Entry 6XCJ (X-ray diffraction, 2.80 A resolution); this record covers chains G and H of the 3 polymer chains in the assembly.

[Chain G]
Protein: Envelope Glycoprotein gp120
Source organism: Human immunodeficiency virus 1
Amino-acid sequence (357 residues; row label = number of the first residue in the row; note: 113 numbers in that range are skipped by the numbering (no residue carries them; nothing is unmodelled there); a row labelled like 56A-56Y holds insertion residues (56A, then the next letters in order)):
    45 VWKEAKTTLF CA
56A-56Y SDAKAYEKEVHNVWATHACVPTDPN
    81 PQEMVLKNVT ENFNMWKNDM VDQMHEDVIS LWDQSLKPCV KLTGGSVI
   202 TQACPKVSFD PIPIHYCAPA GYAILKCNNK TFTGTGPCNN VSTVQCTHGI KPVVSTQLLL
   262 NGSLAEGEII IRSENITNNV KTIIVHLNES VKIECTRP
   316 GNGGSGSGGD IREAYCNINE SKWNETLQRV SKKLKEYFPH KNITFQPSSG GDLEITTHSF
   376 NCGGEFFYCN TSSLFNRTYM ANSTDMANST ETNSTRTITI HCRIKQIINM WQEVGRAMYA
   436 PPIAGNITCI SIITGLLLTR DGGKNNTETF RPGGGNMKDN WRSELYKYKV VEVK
Unresolved in the structure: 45-51, 56A-56Y, 202-206, 316-326, 397-408, 422-438, 489
Disulfides: Cys218-Cys247, Cys228-Cys239, Cys296-Cys331, Cys377-Cys444, Cys384-Cys417
Glycans and other covalent adducts: N-acetylglucosamine (NAG) linked to Asn230, Asn241, Asn262, Asn276, Asn289, Asn334, Asn339, Asn385, Asn391

[Chain H]
Protein: DH650 Fab Heavy Chain
Source organism: Macaca mulatta
Notes: antibody fragment or engineered binder
Amino-acid sequence (226 residues; each row starts with the number of its first residue):
     1 QVQLVQSGAE VKKPGASVKL SCKASGYGFT IYSINWVRQA PGQGLEWMGW INPRNGRIGY
    61 AQKFQDRVTM TRDTSTSIAY MELGSLRYED TAVYFCTRGQ LELTASRFDK WGQGVPVTVS
   121 GASTKGPSVF PLAPSSKSTS GGTAALGCLV KDYFPEPVTV SWNSGALTSG VHTFPAVLQS
   181 SGLYSLSSVV TVPSSSLGTQ TYICNVNHKP SNTKVDKRVE PKSCDK
Unresolved in the structure: 224-226
Disulfides: Cys22-Cys96, Cys148-Cys204

[How chain G and chain H interact]
Residue-residue contacts (30; chain G residue first):
  Trp96(G) with Glu102(H); Leu103(H), hydrophobic
  Asn279(G) with Leu103(H), hydrogen bond (side chain-backbone)
  Asn280(G) with Arg57(H), hydrogen bond (backbone-side chain)
  Val281(G) with Arg57(H), hydrogen bond (backbone-side chain); Glu102(H); Thr104(H); Ala105(H)
  Lys282(G) with Glu102(H); Leu103(H), hydrogen bond (side chain-backbone)
  Ser364(G) with Ile58(H)
  Gly365(G) with Gly56(H)
  Gly366(G) with Asn55(H); Gly56(H)
  Asp367(G) with Arg54(H); Asn55(H), hydrogen bond (backbone-backbone); Arg72(H), salt bridge
  Ile370(G) with Asn55(H); Arg57(H)
  Thr454(G) with Arg57(H)
  Asp456(G) with Gln65(H)
  Gly457(G) with Gln62(H)
  Gly458(G) with Gln62(H), hydrogen bond (backbone-side chain)
  Gly469(G) with Asn55(H)
  Gly470(G) with Arg54(H), hydrogen bond (backbone-side chain); Asn55(H)
  Asn471(G) with Arg54(H); Glu102(H)
  Lys473(G) with Glu102(H), salt bridge
  Arg477(G) with Glu102(H), salt bridge
Interface residues without a listed pair, chain G (21 interface residues in all): Thr283, Arg466
Interface residues without a listed pair, chain H (13 interface residues in all): Trp50
Interface features reported in the paper:
  - epitope / paratope residues, chain H: Gln62(H), Arg72(H)

[In short]
21 residues of chain G and 13 residues of chain H are in contact, with 7 hydrogen bonds and 3 salt bridges.
Polar pairs include Asp367(G)-Arg72(H), Lys473(G)-Glu102(H) and Arg477(G)-Glu102(H). Covalently linked
N-acetylglucosamine: at Asn230(G), Asn241(G), Asn262(G), Asn276(G), Asn289(G) and Asn334(G) and 3 more. From
the paper: epitope/paratope residues Gln62(H) and Arg72(H).
Chain G is Envelope Glycoprotein gp120 (Human immunodeficiency virus 1) and chain H is DH650 Fab Heavy Chain
(Macaca mulatta); the structure, Crystal Structure of DH650 Fab from a Rhesus Macaque in Complex with HIV-1
gp120 Core, was determined by X-ray diffraction, deposited together with 6XRT.
